Entry 9H9P (electron microscopy, 4.50 A resolution (low resolution: residue-level contacts below are approximate; hydrogen-bond / salt-bridge calls are withheld)); this record covers chains G and L of the 7 polymer chains in the assembly.

[Chain G]
Molecule: CDK5 regulatory subunit-associated protein 2
From: Homo sapiens
Reference sequence: Q96SN8 (CK5P2_HUMAN); numbering as in UniProt (aligned over 1-1893)
Sequence (1893 residues; numbered 1 to 1893; the number before each row is that of its first residue):
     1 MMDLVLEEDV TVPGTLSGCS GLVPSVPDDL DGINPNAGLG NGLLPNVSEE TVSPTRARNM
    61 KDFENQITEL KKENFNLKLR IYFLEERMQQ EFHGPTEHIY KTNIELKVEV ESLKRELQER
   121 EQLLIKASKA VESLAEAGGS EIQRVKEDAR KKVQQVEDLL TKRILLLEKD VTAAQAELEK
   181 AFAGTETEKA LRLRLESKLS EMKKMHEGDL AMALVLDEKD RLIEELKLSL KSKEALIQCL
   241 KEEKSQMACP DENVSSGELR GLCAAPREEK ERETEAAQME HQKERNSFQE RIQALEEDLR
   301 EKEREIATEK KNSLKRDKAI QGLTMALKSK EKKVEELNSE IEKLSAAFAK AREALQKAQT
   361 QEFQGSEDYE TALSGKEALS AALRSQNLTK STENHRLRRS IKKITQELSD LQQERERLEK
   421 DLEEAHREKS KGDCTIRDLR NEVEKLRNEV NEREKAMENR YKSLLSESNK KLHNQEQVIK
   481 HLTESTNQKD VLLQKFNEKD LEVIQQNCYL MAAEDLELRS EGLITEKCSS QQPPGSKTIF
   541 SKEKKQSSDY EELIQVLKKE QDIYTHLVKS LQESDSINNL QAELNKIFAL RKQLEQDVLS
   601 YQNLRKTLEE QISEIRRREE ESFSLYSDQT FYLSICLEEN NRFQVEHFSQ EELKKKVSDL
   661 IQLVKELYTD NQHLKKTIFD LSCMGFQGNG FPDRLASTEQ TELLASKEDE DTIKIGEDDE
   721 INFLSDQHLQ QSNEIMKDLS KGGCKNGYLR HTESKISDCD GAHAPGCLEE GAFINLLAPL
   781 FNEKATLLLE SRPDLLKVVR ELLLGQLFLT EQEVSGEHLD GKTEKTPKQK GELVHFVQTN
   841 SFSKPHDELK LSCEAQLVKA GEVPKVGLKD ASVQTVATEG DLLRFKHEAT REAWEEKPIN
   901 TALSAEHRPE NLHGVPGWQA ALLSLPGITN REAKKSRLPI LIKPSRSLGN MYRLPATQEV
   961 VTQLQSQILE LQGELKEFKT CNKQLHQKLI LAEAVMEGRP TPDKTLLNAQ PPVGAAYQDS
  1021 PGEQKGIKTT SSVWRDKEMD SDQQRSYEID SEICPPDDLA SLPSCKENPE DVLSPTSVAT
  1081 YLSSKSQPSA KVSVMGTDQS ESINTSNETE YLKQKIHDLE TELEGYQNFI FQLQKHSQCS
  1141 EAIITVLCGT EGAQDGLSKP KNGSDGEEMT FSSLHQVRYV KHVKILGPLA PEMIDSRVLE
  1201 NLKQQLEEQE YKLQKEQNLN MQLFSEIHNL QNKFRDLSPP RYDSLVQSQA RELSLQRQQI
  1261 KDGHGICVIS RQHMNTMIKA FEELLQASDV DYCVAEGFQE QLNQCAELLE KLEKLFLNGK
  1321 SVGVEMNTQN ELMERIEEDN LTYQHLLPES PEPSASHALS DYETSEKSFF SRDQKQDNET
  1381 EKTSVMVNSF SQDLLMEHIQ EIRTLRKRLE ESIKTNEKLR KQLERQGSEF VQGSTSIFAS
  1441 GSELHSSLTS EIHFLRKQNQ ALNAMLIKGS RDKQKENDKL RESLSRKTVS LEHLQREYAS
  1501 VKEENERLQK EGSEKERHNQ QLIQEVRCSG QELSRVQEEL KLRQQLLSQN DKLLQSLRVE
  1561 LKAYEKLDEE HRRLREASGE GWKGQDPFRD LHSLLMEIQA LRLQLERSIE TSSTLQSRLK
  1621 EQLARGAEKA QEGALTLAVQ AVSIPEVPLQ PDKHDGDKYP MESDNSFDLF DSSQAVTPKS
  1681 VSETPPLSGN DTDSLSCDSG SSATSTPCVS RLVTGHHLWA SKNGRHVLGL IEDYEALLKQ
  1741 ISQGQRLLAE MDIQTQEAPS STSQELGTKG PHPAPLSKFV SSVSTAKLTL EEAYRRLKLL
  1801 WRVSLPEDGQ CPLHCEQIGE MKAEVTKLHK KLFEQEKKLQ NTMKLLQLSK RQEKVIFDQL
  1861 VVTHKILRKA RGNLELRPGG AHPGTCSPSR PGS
Not modelled in the structure: 1-55, 91-1893
Construct notes: variant Gln289 (Glu in Q96SN8), Leu1540 (Val in Q96SN8); conflict Phe631 (Ser in Q96SN8)
Curated features (UniProtKB/Swiss-Prot):
  - region: Val1861 to Ala1870 (Required for centrosomal attachment, Golgi localization and CALM1 interaction)
  - modified residue: Ser547 (Phosphoserine), Thr1001 (Phosphothreonine), Ser1238 (Phosphoserine), Ser1490 (Phosphoserine), Ser1663 (Phosphoserine), Ser1666 (Phosphoserine), Ser1893 (Phosphoserine)
  - mutagenesis: Leu938 to Pro939 (Loss of interaction with MAPRE1), Lys1865 (K1865A: No effect on centrosomal attachment, Golgi localization and loss of interaction with CALM1; when associated with A-1869), Lys1869 (K1869A: No effect on centrosomal attachment, Golgi localization and loss of interaction to CALM1; when associated with A-1865)

[Chain L]
Molecule: Gamma-tubulin complex component 6
From: Homo sapiens
Reference sequence: Q96RT7 (GCP6_HUMAN); the construct has insertions or renumbered stretches relative to UniProt, so the offset changes along the chain: 1-608 = UniProt 1-608; 1474-1811 = UniProt 1482-1819
Sequence (1819 residues; row label = number of the first residue in the row; note: 865 numbers in that range are skipped by the numbering (no residue carries them; nothing is unmodelled there); a row labelled like 608A-608Z holds insertion residues (608A, then the next letters in order)):
     1 MASITQLFDD LCEALLPAAK THLGQRSVNR KRAKRSLKKV AYNALFTNLF QDETQQLQPD
    61 MSKLPARNKI LMLSFDLRVG GLGPKADRLE ELVEELEAAP CCPLLEVGSV LDLLVQLAGS
   121 GPPQVLPRKR DYFLNNKHVG RNVPYSGYDC DDLSVFEMDV QSLISREECL CHSMIQETLQ
   181 VMEAAPGTGL PTVGLFSFGD PCGDRFERDT RVSLFGALVH SRTYDMDVRL GLPPVPDNAD
   241 LSGLAIKVPP SVDQWEDEGF QSASNLTPDS QSEPSVTPDV DLWEAALTYE ASKRRCWERV
   301 GCPPGHREEP YLTEAGRDAF DKFCRLHQGE LQLLAGGVLQ APQPVLVKEC ELVKDVLNVL
   361 IGVVSATFSL CQPAQAFVVK RGVHVSGASP ESISSLLSEV AEYGTCYTRL SHFSLQPVLD
   421 SLYSKGLVFQ AFTSGLRRYL QYYRACVLST PPTLSLLTIG FLFKKLGRQL RYLAELCGVG
   481 AVLPGTCGGG PRAAFPTGVK LLSYLYQEAL HNCSNEHYPV LLSLLKTSCE PYTRFIHDWV
   541 YSGVFRDAYG EFMIQVNHEY LSFRDKLYWT HGYVLISKEV EDCVPVFLKH IAHDIYVCGK
   601 TINLLKLC
608A-608Z CPRHYLCWSDVPVPRISVIFSLEELK
609A-609Z EIEKDCAVYVGRMERVARHSSVSKEE
610A-610Z KELRMEIAKQELIAHAREAASRVLSA
611A-611Z LSDRQMSERMALDARKREQFQRLKEQ
612A-612Z FVKDQERRQAARQEELDDDFSYAREL
613A-613Z RDRERRLKSLEEELERKARQALVDHY
614A-614Z SKLSAEAARREQKALWRIQRHRLESA
615A-615Z RLRFLLEDEKHIQEMLKAVSEAHQPQ
616A-616Z EPPDVLLSVHPQVTSPGPEHPEGGQG
617A-617Z CDSGSAEQHSPAWDGWNRPGLLTPQP
618A-618Z LKPLAVGAGGRGLQQAEGARPFSDSL
619A-619Z SIGDFLPVGPGAEPSVQTGMVPLLEV
620A-620Z ALQTINLDLPPSAPGEAPAAASTQPS
621A-621Z RPQEYDFSTVLRPAVATSPAPGPLQA
622A-622Z AECSLGSSGLQLWEDSCGKMDACGSA
623A-623Z SRETLLPSHPPRRAALEEGSSQPTER
624A-624Z LFGQVSGGGLPTGDYASEIAPTRPRW
625A-625Z NTHGHVSDASIRVGENVSDVAPTQPR
626A-626Z WNTHGHVSNASISLGESVSDVAPTRP
627A-627Z RWNIHGHVSNASIRVGENVSDVAPTR
628A-628Z PRWNTHGHVSNASIRVGENVSDVAPT
629A-629Z RPRWNTHGHVSDASISLGESVSDMAP
630A-630Z ARPRWNTHGHVSDASISLGESVSDMA
631A-631Z PTRPRWNTHGHVSDTSIRVGENVSDV
632A-632Z APIRSRCNTHGHVSDASISLGEPVSD
633A-633Z VVSTRPRWNTHVPIPPPHMVLGALSP
634A-634Z EAEPNTPRPQQSPPGHTSQSALSLGA
635A-635Z QSTVLDCGPRLPVEVGPSLSSPSSGC
636A-636Z GEGSISVGENVSDVAPTQPWWPNTPG
637A-637Z DSVSEELGPGRSGDTEDLSPNWPLNS
638A-638Z QEDTAAQSSPGRGEEAEASAAEAQGG
639A-639Z EQAYLAGLAGQYHLERYPDSYESMSE
640A-640Z PPIAHLLRPVLPRAFAFPVDPQVQSA
641A-641O ADETAVQLSELLTLP
  1474 VLMKRSITAP LAAHISLVNK AAVDYFFVEL HLEAHYEALR HFLLMEDGEF AQSLSDLLFE
  1534 KLGAGQTPGE LLNPLVLNSV LSKALQCSLH GDTPHASNLS LALKYLPEVF APNAPDVLSC
  1594 LELRYKVDWP LNIVITEGCV SKYSGVFSFL LQLKLMMWAL KDVCFHLKRT ALLSHMAGSV
  1654 QFRQLQLFKH EMQHFVKVIQ GYIANQILHV TWCEFRARLA TVGDLEEIQR AHAEYLHKAV
  1714 FRGLLTEKAA PVMNVIHSIF SLVLKFRSQL ISQAWGPPGG PRGAEHPNFA LMQQSYNTFK
  1774 YYSHFLFKVV TKLVNRGYQP HLEDFLLRIN FNNYYQDA
Not modelled in the structure: 1-350, 371-389, 418-424, 480-493, 557-565, 575-585, 608A-608Z, 609A-609Z, 610A-610Z, 611A-611Z, 612A-612Z, 613A-613Z, 614A-614Z, 615A-615Z, 616A-616Z, 617A-617Z, 618A-618Z, 619A-619Z, 620A-620Z, 621A-621Z, 622A-622Z, 623A-623Z, 624A-624Z, 625A-625Z, 626A-626Z, 627A-627Z, 628A-628Z, 629A-629Z, 630A-630Z, 631A-631Z, 632A-632Z, 633A-633Z, 634A-634Z, 635A-635Z, 636A-636Z, 637A-637Z, 638A-638Z, 639A-639Z, 640A-640Z, 641A-641O, 1536-1540, 1583-1587, 1645-1648, 1694-1697, 1744-1758, 1790-1791, 1808-1811

[Interface between chain G and chain L]
Contacting residue pairs (14; chain G residue first):
  Ala57(G) - Leu1576(L)
  Ala57(G) - Lys1577(L)
  Ala57(G) - Arg1597(L)
  Arg58(G) - Ala1575(L)
  Asn59(G) - Ser1573(L)
  Asn59(G) - Leu1574(L)
  Asn59(G) - Ala1575(L)
  Met60(G) - Pro1547(L)
  Met60(G) - Leu1550(L)
  Met60(G) - Asn1551(L)
  Met60(G) - Leu1574(L)
  Met60(G) - Ala1575(L)
  Lys61(G) - Asn1551(L)
  Lys61(G) - Ser1573(L)
Also at the interface, not in a pair above, chain G (6 interface residues in all): Phe63
Also at the interface, not in a pair above, chain L (10 interface residues in all): Leu1572

[Overview]
6 residues of chain G and 10 residues of chain L are in contact. From UniProt: 4 mutagenesis sites on chain G.
Here chain G is CDK5 regulatory subunit-associated protein 2 and chain L is Gamma-tubulin complex component 6,
both from Homo sapiens. Entry 9H9P (Spokes 12 and 13 of the human gamma-tubulin ring complex in complex with
CDK5RAP2 and docked ...) was determined by electron microscopy (same publication as 9H9Q and 9H9R).
